9AXL - chains B and H of the 4 polymer chains in the assembly; structure by electron microscopy, 3.30 A resolution.

Chain B:
Protein: Integrin beta-3
Source organism: Homo sapiens
UniProtKB: P05106 (ITB3_HUMAN); residues -25 to 762 here correspond to UniProt positions 1-788 (UniProt number = residue number + 26)
Amino-acid sequence (788 residues; row label = number of the first residue in the row; numbers below 1 keep their minus sign (Met-25 is residue -25)):
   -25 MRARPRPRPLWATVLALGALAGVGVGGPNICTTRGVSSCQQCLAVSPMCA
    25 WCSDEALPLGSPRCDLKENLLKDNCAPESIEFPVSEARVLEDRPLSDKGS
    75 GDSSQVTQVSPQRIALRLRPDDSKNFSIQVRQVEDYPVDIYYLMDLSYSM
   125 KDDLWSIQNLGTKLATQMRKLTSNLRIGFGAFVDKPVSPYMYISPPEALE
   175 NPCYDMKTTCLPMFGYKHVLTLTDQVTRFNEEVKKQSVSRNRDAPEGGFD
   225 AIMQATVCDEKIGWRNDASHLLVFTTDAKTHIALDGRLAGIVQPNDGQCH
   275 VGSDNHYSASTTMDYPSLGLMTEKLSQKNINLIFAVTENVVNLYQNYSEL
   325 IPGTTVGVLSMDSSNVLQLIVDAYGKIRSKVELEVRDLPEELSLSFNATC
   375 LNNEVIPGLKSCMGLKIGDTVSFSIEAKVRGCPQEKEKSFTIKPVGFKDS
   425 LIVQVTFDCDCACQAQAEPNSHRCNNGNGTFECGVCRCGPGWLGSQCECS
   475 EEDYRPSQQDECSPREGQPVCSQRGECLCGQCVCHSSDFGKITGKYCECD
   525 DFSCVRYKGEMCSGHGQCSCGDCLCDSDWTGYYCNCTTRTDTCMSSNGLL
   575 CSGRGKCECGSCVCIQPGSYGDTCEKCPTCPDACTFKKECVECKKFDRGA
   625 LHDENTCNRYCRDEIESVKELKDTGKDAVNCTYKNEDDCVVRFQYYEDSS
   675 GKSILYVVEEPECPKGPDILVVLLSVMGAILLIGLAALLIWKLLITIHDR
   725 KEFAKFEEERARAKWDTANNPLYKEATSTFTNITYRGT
Not modelled in the structure: -25 to 0, 525-762
Disulfides: Cys13-Cys435, Cys16-Cys38, Cys26-Cys49, Cys177-Cys184, Cys232-Cys273, Cys374-Cys386, Cys437-Cys457, Cys448-Cys460, Cys462-Cys471, Cys473-Cys503, Cys508-Cys521
Bound ions: Ca2+ site 1: Ser123, Asp126; Ca2+ site 2: Asp158, Asp217, Pro219, Glu220; Mg2+ near Glu220 (its only coordinating residue here)
Curated features (UniProtKB/Swiss-Prot):
  - region: Cys177 to Cys184 (Involved in CX3CL1-, NRG1-, FGF1- and IGF1-binding), Gln267 to Met287 (CX3CL1-binding)
  - motif: Thr751 to Ile757 (LIR)
  - binding site (Mg(2+)): Ser121, Ser123, Glu220
  - binding site (Ca(2+)): Ser123, Asp126, Asp127, Asp158, Asn215, Asp217, Pro219, Glu220, Asp251, Met335
  - modified residue: Thr741 (Phosphothreonine), Tyr747 (Phosphotyrosine), Thr753 (Phosphothreonine), Tyr759 (Phosphotyrosine)
  - glycosylation (N-linked (GlcNAc...) asparagine): Asn99, Asn320, Asn371, Asn452, Asn559, Asn654

Chain H:
Protein: R21D10 Fab heavy chain
Source organism: Mus musculus
Notes: antibody fragment or engineered binder
Amino-acid sequence (227 residues; numbered 1 to 227; the number before each row is that of its first residue):
     1 EVQLQESGAELAKPGASVKMSCKASGYTFTDYWMHWVKQRPGQGLEWIGY
    51 INPSTGYTEYNQKFKDKATLTADKSSSTAYMQLSSLTSEDSAVYYCARWR
   101 GVYRSDVHYYAMDYWGQGTSVTVSSAKTTAPSVYPLAPVCGDTTGSSVTL
   151 GCLVKGYFPEPVTLTWNSGSLSSGVHTFPAVLQSDLYTLSSSVTVTSSAA
   201 PSQSITCNVAHPASSTKVDKKIEPRGP
Disulfides: Cys22-Cys96, Cys152-Cys207

How chain B and chain H interact:
Contacting residue pairs (26; chain B residue first):
  Asp28(B) with Glu59(H)
  Glu29(B) with Trp33(H); Tyr57(H); Trp99(H)
  Ala30(B) with Trp47(H), hydrophobic
  Leu31(B) with Tyr109(H)
  Leu33(B) with Asp106(H); Val107(H), hydrogen bond (backbone-backbone); Tyr109(H), hydrophobic
  Gln440(B) with Thr55(H)
  Glu442(B) with Thr30(H); Ser54(H)
  Asn444(B) with Asp31(H)
  Ser445(B) with Asp31(H)
  His446(B) with Thr28(H); Asp31(H), salt bridge; Tyr32(H), hydrogen bond; Val102(H)
  Arg447(B) with Thr30(H), hydrogen bond (side chain-backbone); Asp31(H), hydrogen bond (side chain-backbone); Trp33(H); Asn52(H), hydrogen bond
  Phe455(B) with Trp33(H), hydrophobic
  Gln470(B) with Val102(H), hydrogen bond (side chain-backbone); Tyr103(H), hydrogen bond (side chain-backbone); Asp106(H)
Also at the interface, not in a pair above, chain B (17 interface residues in all): Pro32, Cys437, Asn449, Glu472
Also at the interface, not in a pair above, chain H (19 interface residues in all): Gly101, Arg104

Summary:
17 residues of chain B and 19 residues of chain H are in contact, with 7 hydrogen bonds and 1 salt bridge.
Polar pairs include His446(B)-Asp31(H), His446(B)-Tyr32(H) and Arg447(B)-Thr30(H). From UniProt: 3
Mg2+-binding residues and 10 Ca2+-binding residues on chain B.
Here chain B is Integrin beta-3 (Homo sapiens) and chain H is R21D10 Fab heavy chain (Mus musculus). Entry
9AXL (Structure of the semi-extended AlphaIIbBeta3 in complex with R21D10 Fab) was determined by electron
microscopy.
